PDB entry 3IS9 | X-ray diffraction, 2.55 A resolution | chains A and B

Chain A:
Protein: Reverse transcriptase/ribonuclease H
From: Human immunodeficiency virus type 1 BH10
Notes: EC 2.7.7.49, 2.7.7.7, 3.1.26.4
Reference sequence: P03366 (POL_HV1B1); residues 1-555 here correspond to UniProt positions 600-1154 (UniProt number = residue number + 599)
Sequence (558 residues; numbered -2 to 555; the number before each row is that of its first residue; numbers below 1 keep their minus sign (Gly-2 is residue -2)):
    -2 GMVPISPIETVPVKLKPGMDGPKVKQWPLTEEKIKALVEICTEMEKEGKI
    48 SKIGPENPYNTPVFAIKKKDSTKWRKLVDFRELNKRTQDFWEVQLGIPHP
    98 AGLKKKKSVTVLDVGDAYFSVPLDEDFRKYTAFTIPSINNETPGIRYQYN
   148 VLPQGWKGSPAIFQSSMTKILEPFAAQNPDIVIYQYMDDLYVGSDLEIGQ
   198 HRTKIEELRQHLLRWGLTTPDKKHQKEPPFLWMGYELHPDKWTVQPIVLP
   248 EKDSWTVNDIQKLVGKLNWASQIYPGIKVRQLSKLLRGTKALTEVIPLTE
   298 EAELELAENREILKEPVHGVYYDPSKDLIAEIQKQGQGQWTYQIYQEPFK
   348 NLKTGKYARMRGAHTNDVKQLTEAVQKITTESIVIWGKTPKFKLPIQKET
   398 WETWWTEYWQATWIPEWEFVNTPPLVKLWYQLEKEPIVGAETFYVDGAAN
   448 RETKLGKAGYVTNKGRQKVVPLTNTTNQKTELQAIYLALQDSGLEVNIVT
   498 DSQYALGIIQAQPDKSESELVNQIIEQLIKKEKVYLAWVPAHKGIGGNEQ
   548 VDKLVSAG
Disordered / not traced: -2 to 0, 555
Sequence notes: expression tag (-2 to 0); engineered mutation Ala172 (Lys771 in P03366), Ala173 (Lys772 in P03366), Ser280 (Cys879 in P03366)
Small-molecule neighbours: alkenyldiarylmethane (AC7; dimethyl 3,3'-(6-methoxy-6-oxohex-1-ene-1,1-diyl)bis(5-cyano-6-methoxybenzoate)): Pro95, Leu100, Lys101, Lys102, Lys103, Val106, Val108, Val179, Tyr181, Tyr188, Val189, Gly190, Lys223, Glu224, Phe227, Leu228, Trp229, Leu234, His235, Pro236, Tyr318
Curated features (UniProtKB/Swiss-Prot):
  - region: Phe227 to His235 (RT 'primer grip')
  - motif: Trp398 to Trp414 (Tryptophan repeat motif)
  - binding site (Mg(2+)): Asp110, Asp185, Asp186, Asp443, Glu478, Asp498, Asp549
  - site: Trp401 (Essential for RT p66/p51 heterodimerization), Trp414 (Essential for RT p66/p51 heterodimerization), Phe440, Tyr441 (Cleavage)

Chain B:
Protein: Reverse transcriptase
From: Human immunodeficiency virus type 1 BH10
Notes: EC 2.7.7.49, 2.7.7.7
Reference sequence: P03366 (POL_HV1B1); residues 1-428 here correspond to UniProt positions 600-1027 (UniProt number = residue number + 599)
Sequence (428 residues; row label = number of the first residue in the row):
     1 PISPIETVPVKLKPGMDGPKVKQWPLTEEKIKALVEICTEMEKEGKISKI
    51 GPENPYNTPVFAIKKKDSTKWRKLVDFRELNKRTQDFWEVQLGIPHPAGL
   101 KKKKSVTVLDVGDAYFSVPLDEDFRKYTAFTIPSINNETPGIRYQYNVLP
   151 QGWKGSPAIFQSSMTKILEPFKKQNPDIVIYQYMDDLYVGSDLEIGQHRT
   201 KIEELRQHLLRWGLTTPDKKHQKEPPFLWMGYELHPDKWTVQPIVLPEKD
   251 SWTVNDIQKLVGKLNWASQIYPGIKVRQLSKLLRGTKALTEVIPLTEEAE
   301 LELAENREILKEPVHGVYYDPSKDLIAEIQKQGQGQWTYQIYQEPFKNLK
   351 TGKYARMRGAHTNDVKQLTEAVQKITTESIVIWGKTPKFKLPIQKETWET
   401 WWTEYWQATWIPEWEFVNTPPLVKLWYQ
Disordered / not traced: 215-226
Sequence notes: engineered mutation Ser280 (Cys879 in P03366)
Curated features (UniProtKB/Swiss-Prot):
  - region: Phe227 to His235 (RT 'primer grip')
  - motif: Trp398 to Trp414 (Tryptophan repeat motif)
  - binding site (Mg(2+)): Asp110, Asp185, Asp186
  - site (Essential for RT p66/p51 heterodimerization): Trp401, Trp414

How chain A and chain B interact:
Residue-residue contacts (109):
  Val8(A) - Glu53(B)
  Pro9(A) - Glu53(B)
  Gln85(A) - Glu53(B)  hydrogen bond (side chain-backbone)
  Asp86(A) - Lys20(B)  salt bridge
  Asp86(A) - Pro55(B)
  Phe87(A) - Pro52(B)
  Trp88(A) - Pro52(B)  hydrogen bond (backbone-backbone)
  Trp88(A) - Asn54(B)
  Trp88(A) - Pro55(B)
  Trp88(A) - Asn57(B)
  Trp88(A) - Thr131(B)
  Trp88(A) - Arg143(B)
  Val90(A) - Gly141(B)
  Leu92(A) - Asn137(B)
  Gly93(A) - Asn137(B)
  Pro95(A) - Asn136(B)
  Pro95(A) - Asn137(B)
  His96(A) - Asn136(B)  hydrogen bond (backbone-side chain)
  Gly99(A) - Asn136(B)
  Gly99(A) - Glu138(B)
  Ala158(A) - Pro52(B)
  Ser162(A) - Pro52(B)
  Thr165(A) - Pro140(B)
  Tyr181(A) - Glu138(B)
  Gln182(A) - Pro140(B)
  Gln373(A) - Thr397(B)  hydrogen bond
  Gln373(A) - Thr400(B)
  Gln373(A) - Trp401(B)  hydrogen bond
  Thr376(A) - Thr400(B)
  Thr376(A) - Trp401(B)
  Thr377(A) - Thr400(B)
  Ile380(A) - Pro25(B)  hydrophobic
  Ile380(A) - Leu26(B)
  Ile380(A) - Thr27(B)
  Val381(A) - Pro25(B)  hydrophobic
  Val381(A) - Asn136(B)  hydrogen bond (backbone-backbone)
  Ile382(A) - Ile135(B)
  Ile382(A) - Asn136(B)
  Trp383(A) - Ile135(B)
  Gly384(A) - Thr27(B)
  Gly384(A) - Glu28(B)  hydrogen bond (backbone-backbone)
  Gly384(A) - Ile135(B)
  Thr386(A) - Trp401(B)
  Trp402(A) - Lys331(B)  hydrogen bond (backbone-side chain)
  Trp402(A) - His361(B)
  Trp402(A) - Asp364(B)
  Tyr405(A) - Lys331(B)  hydrogen bond (backbone-side chain)
  Trp406(A) - Lys331(B)
  Trp406(A) - Val417(B)
  Trp406(A) - Asn418(B)
  Trp406(A) - Thr419(B)
  Trp406(A) - Pro420(B)
  Trp406(A) - Pro421(B)
  Gln407(A) - Lys331(B)  hydrogen bond (backbone-side chain)
  Gln407(A) - Asp364(B)
  Gln407(A) - Pro392(B)
  Gln407(A) - Ile393(B)
  Gln407(A) - Gln394(B)  hydrogen bond
  Gln407(A) - Val417(B)  hydrogen bond (side chain-backbone)
  Ala408(A) - Asp364(B)
  Ala408(A) - Leu368(B)  hydrophobic
  Ala408(A) - Pro392(B)  hydrogen bond (backbone-backbone)
  Ala408(A) - Ile393(B)
  Thr409(A) - Asp364(B)
  Trp410(A) - Thr362(B)
  Trp410(A) - Asn363(B)
  Trp410(A) - Val365(B)  hydrophobic
  Trp410(A) - Trp401(B)  hydrophobic
  Trp410(A) - Tyr405(B)
  Pro412(A) - Trp401(B)  hydrophobic
  Pro433(A) - Asn255(B)
  Pro433(A) - Leu289(B)  hydrophobic
  Pro433(A) - Thr290(B)
  Val435(A) - Thr290(B)
  Thr439(A) - Lys287(B)
  Thr439(A) - Ala288(B)
  Thr439(A) - Leu289(B)  hydrogen bond (side chain-backbone)
  Tyr441(A) - Val254(B)
  Tyr441(A) - Gln258(B)
  Tyr441(A) - Thr286(B)
  Tyr441(A) - Lys287(B)  hydrogen bond (side chain-backbone)
  Val458(A) - Thr286(B)
  Thr459(A) - Thr286(B)
  Asn460(A) - Thr286(B)
  Asn460(A) - Lys287(B)
  Asn460(A) - Ala288(B)
  Asn494(A) - Leu289(B)
  Val496(A) - Gln258(B)
  Val496(A) - Leu289(B)  hydrophobic
  Gln500(A) - Leu422(B)
  Leu503(A) - Leu422(B)  hydrophobic
  Gly504(A) - Pro420(B)
  Tyr532(A) - Asn255(B)  hydrogen bond
  Tyr532(A) - Leu289(B)  hydrophobic
  Trp535(A) - Leu422(B)
  Trp535(A) - Trp426(B)  hydrophobic
  Val536(A) - Gln258(B)
  Pro537(A) - Val261(B)  hydrophobic
  Pro537(A) - Asn265(B)
  Lys540(A) - Asn265(B)
  Lys540(A) - Ser280(B)  hydrogen bond (backbone-side chain)
  Gly541(A) - Ser280(B)
  Gly541(A) - Arg284(B)
  Ile542(A) - Val261(B)  hydrophobic
  Ile542(A) - Leu283(B)  hydrophobic
  Ile542(A) - Arg284(B)
  Gly543(A) - Arg284(B)
  Gly543(A) - Gly285(B)
  Gly544(A) - Thr286(B)
Other interface residues (no listed pair), chain A (67 interface residues in all): Ile94, Leu100, Ile159, Glu169, Met357, Thr369, Glu432, Ile434, Gln507, Ala508, Ala534, Gln547
Other interface residues (no listed pair), chain B (59 interface residues in all): Lys49, Lys259, Gly262, Val276, Trp337, Glu396

In short:
67 residues of chain A face 59 of chain B across their interface; the contacts include 17 hydrogen bonds and 1
salt bridge. Polar pairs include Asp86(A)-Lys20(B), Gln85(A)-Glu53(B) and His96(A)-Asn136(B). Ligands of chain
A: alkenyldiarylmethane.
Here chain A is Reverse transcriptase/ribonuclease H and chain B is Reverse transcriptase, both from Human
immunodeficiency virus type 1 BH10. Entry 3IS9 (Crystal structure of the HIV-1 reverse transcriptase (RT) in
complex with the alkenyldiarylmethane (ADAM) Non-nucleoside RT ...) was determined by X-ray diffraction
together with 3IRX from the same study.
